8KB5 - chains A and I of the 10 polymer chains in the assembly; structure by electron microscopy, 2.26 A resolution.

# Chain A
Protein: Histone H3.8
From: Homo sapiens
Sequence (145 residues; row label = number of the first residue in the row; numbers below 1 keep their minus sign (Gly-3 is residue -3)):
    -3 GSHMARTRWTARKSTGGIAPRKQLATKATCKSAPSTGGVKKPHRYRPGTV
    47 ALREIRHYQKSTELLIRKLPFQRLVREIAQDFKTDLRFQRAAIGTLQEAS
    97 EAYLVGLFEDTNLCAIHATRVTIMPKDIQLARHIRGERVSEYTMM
Unresolved in the structure: -3 to 38, 136-141
Reported in the primary citation:
  - binding site for the 145-nt DNA strand (chain I): Arg86, Thr115

# Chain I
Molecule: 145-nt DNA strand
From: synthetic construct
Sequence (145 nucleotides; numbered -72 to 72; the number before each row is that of its first residue; numbers below 1 keep their minus sign (DA-72 is residue -72)):
   -72 ATCACAATCCCGGTGCCGAGGCCGCTCAATTGGTCGTAGACAGCTCTAGC
   -22 ACCGCTTAAACGCACGTACGGAATCCGTACGTGCGTTTAAGCGGTGCTAG
    28 AGCTGTCTACGACCAATTGAGCGGCCTCGGCACCGGGATTGTGAT

# Interface between chain A and chain I
Pairs across the interface (26):
  His39(A) with DG70(I), sugar contact; DA71(I), hydrogen bond to the sugar
  Arg40(A) with DG70(I), sugar contact
  Tyr41(A) with DT69(I), phosphate contact; DG70(I), sugar contact
  Arg42(A) with DA-5(I), salt bridge to the phosphate; DG70(I), hydrogen bond to the phosphate; DA71(I), phosphate contact
  Thr45(A) with DG70(I), hydrogen bond to the phosphate
  Arg63(A) with DA-14(I), sugar contact; DA-13(I), phosphate contact
  Arg72(A) with DC-23(I), salt bridge to the phosphate
  Arg83(A) with DG-24(I), sugar contact; DC-23(I), phosphate contact
  Phe84(A) with DG-24(I), sugar contact; DC-23(I), hydrogen bond to the phosphate
  Gln85(A) with DG-24(I), phosphate contact
  Arg86(A) with DG-24(I), phosphate contact
  Arg116(A) with DG-3(I), phosphate contact; DG-2(I), phosphate contact
  Val117(A) with DC-4(I), phosphate contact; DG-3(I), hydrogen bond to the phosphate
  Thr118(A) with DC-4(I), hydrogen bond to the phosphate; DG-3(I), hydrogen bond to the phosphate
  Met120(A) with DG-3(I), sugar contact; DG-2(I), phosphate contact
Other interface residues (no listed pair), chain A (19 interface residues in all): Pro43, Arg52, Leu82, Thr115

# In short
19 residues of chain A and 11 residues of chain I are in contact; the contacts include 7 hydrogen bonds and 2
salt bridges. Polar contacts include His39(A)-DA71(I), Arg42(A)-DG70(I) and Thr45(A)-DG70(I). From the paper:
a binding site for the 145-nt DNA strand (chain I) at Arg86(A) and Thr115(A).
Here chain A is Histone H3.8 (Homo sapiens) and chain I is a 145-nt DNA strand (synthetic construct). Entry
8KB5 (Cryo-EM structure of the human nucleosome containing H3.8) was determined by electron microscopy.
